PDB entry 3MEZ | X-ray diffraction, 1.94 A resolution | chains B and D of the 4 polymer chains in the assembly

[Chain B (and D)]
Name: Mannose-specific lectin 3 chain 2
Organism: Crocus vernus
Notes: chain D of this document is another copy of the same molecule, construct and numbering; everything in this record applies to it too
UniProtKB: P86626 (LEC3_CROVR); residues 1-112 here correspond to UniProt positions 111-222 (UniProt number = residue number + 110)
Sequence (113 residues; numbered 1 to 113; the number before each row is that of its first residue):
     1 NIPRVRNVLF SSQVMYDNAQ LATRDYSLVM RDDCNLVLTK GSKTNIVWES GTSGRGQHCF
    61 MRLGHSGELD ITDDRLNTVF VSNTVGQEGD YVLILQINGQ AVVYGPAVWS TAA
Cystine bridges: Cys34-Cys59

[Chain B / chain D interface]
Pairs across the interface (43):
  Asn1(B) - Arg4(D)
  Asn1(B) - Val14(D)  hydrogen bond (side chain-backbone)
  Asn1(B) - Met15(D)
  Asn1(B) - Tyr16(D)  hydrogen bond (side chain-backbone)
  Asn1(B) - Ala19(D)
  Ile2(B) - Arg4(D)  hydrogen bond (backbone-side chain)
  Ile2(B) - Tyr16(D)  hydrogen bond (backbone-side chain)
  Arg4(B) - Asn1(D)
  Ser12(B) - Tyr16(D)
  Gln13(B) - Tyr16(D)
  Val14(B) - Asn1(D)  hydrogen bond (backbone-side chain)
  Met15(B) - Asn1(D)
  Tyr16(B) - Asn1(D)  hydrogen bond (backbone-side chain)
  Tyr16(B) - Ile2(D)  hydrogen bond (side chain-backbone)
  Tyr16(B) - Ser12(D)
  Tyr16(B) - Gln13(D)
  Ala19(B) - Asn1(D)
  Gln57(B) - Glu88(D)
  His58(B) - Arg62(D)
  His58(B) - His65(D)
  His58(B) - Glu88(D)  salt bridge
  Phe60(B) - Arg62(D)
  Arg62(B) - His58(D)
  Arg62(B) - Phe60(D)
  Arg62(B) - Asp74(D)  salt bridge
  Gly64(B) - Asp74(D)
  His65(B) - His58(D)
  His65(B) - Asp74(D)  salt bridge
  Ser66(B) - Asp74(D)
  Glu68(B) - Asp74(D)
  Asp70(B) - Leu76(D)
  Thr72(B) - Leu76(D)
  Asp74(B) - Arg62(D)  salt bridge
  Asp74(B) - Gly64(D)
  Asp74(B) - His65(D)  salt bridge
  Asp74(B) - Ser66(D)
  Asp74(B) - Glu68(D)
  Leu76(B) - Asp70(D)
  Leu76(B) - Thr72(D)
  Leu76(B) - Thr78(D)
  Thr78(B) - Leu76(D)
  Glu88(B) - Gln57(D)
  Glu88(B) - His58(D)  salt bridge
Other interface residues (no listed pair), chain B (24 interface residues in all): Pro3

[Overview]
The interface between chain B and chain D involves 24 residues on one side and 23 on the other; the contacts
include 7 hydrogen bonds and 6 salt bridges. Polar pairs include His58(B)-Glu88(D), Arg62(B)-Asp74(D) and
His65(B)-Asp74(D).
Chain B and chain D are both Mannose-specific lectin 3 chain 2 (Crocus vernus); the structure, X-ray
structural analysis of a mannose specific lectin from dutch crocus (crocus vernus), was determined by X-ray
diffraction.
